7D9Q - chain A; structure by X-ray diffraction, 2.66 A resolution.

[Chain A]
Name: Acetylcholinesterase
Organism: Homo sapiens
Notes: EC 3.1.1.7
UniProtKB: P22303 (ACES_HUMAN); residues 1-543 here correspond to UniProt positions 32-574 (UniProt number = residue number + 31)
Amino-acid sequence (553 residues; row label = number of the first residue in the row; numbers below 1 keep their minus sign (Gly-9 is residue -9)):
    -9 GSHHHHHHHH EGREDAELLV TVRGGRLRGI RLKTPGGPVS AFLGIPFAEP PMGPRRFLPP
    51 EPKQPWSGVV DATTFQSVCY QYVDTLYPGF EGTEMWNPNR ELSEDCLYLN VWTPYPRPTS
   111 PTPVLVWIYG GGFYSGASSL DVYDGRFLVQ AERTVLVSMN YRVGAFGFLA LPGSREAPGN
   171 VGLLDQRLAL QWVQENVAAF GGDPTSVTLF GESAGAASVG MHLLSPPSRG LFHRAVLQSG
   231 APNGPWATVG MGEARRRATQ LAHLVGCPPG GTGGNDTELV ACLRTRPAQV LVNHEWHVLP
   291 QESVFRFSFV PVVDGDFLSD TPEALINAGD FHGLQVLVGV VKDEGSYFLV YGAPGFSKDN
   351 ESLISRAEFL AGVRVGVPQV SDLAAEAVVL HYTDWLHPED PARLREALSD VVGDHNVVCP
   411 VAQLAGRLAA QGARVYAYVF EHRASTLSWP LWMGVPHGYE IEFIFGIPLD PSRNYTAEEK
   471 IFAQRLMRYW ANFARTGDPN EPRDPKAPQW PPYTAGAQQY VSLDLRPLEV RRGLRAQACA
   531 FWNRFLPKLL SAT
Not modelled in the structure: -9 to 3, 259-264, 493-497, 543
Sequence notes: expression tag (-9 to 0)
Cystine bridges: Cys69-Cys96, Cys257-Cys272, Cys409-Cys529
Glycans and other covalent adducts: glycan linked to Asn350
Residues lining bound ligands: H1R ((2S)-2-[[4-fluoranyl-1-[(3-fluorophenyl)methyl]piperidin-4-yl]methyl]-5,6-dimethoxy-2,3-dihydroinden-1-one): Tyr72, Trp86, Gly120, Gly121, Tyr124, Tyr133, Glu202, Trp286, Leu289, Ser293, Val294, Phe295, Phe297, Tyr337, Phe338, Tyr341, His447, Gly448
UniProt features mapped onto this chain:
  - active site: Ser203 (Acyl-ester intermediate), Glu334 (Charge relay system), His447 (Charge relay system)
  - binding site (galanthamine): Trp86, Glu202, Ser203, Tyr337
  - binding site (huperzine A): Trp86, Tyr133, Tyr337
  - binding site (huprine W): Gly122, Ser203, Trp439, His447
  - glycosylation (N-linked (GlcNAc...) asparagine): Asn265, Asn350, Asn464

[Summary]
Ligands of chain A: compound H1R. From UniProt: 3 active-site residues, 4 galanthamine-binding residues, 3
huperzine A-binding residues and 4 huprine W-binding residues.
Chain A is Acetylcholinesterase (Homo sapiens); the structure, Crystal Structure of Recombinant Human
Acetylcholinesterase in Complex with Compound 7, was determined by X-ray diffraction together with 7D9O and
7D9P from the same study.
